PDB entry 1JCK | X-ray diffraction, 3.50 A resolution | chains A and C of the 4 polymer chains in the assembly

Chain A (and C):
Protein: 14.3.D T cell antigen receptor
From: Mus musculus
Notes: fragment: beta chain; chain C of this document is another copy of the same molecule, construct and numbering; everything in this record applies to it too
Sequence (238 residues; numbered 3 to 246 plus 1 insertion-coded residue; 7 numbers in that range are skipped by the numbering (no residue carries them; nothing is unmodelled there); the number before each row is that of its first residue):
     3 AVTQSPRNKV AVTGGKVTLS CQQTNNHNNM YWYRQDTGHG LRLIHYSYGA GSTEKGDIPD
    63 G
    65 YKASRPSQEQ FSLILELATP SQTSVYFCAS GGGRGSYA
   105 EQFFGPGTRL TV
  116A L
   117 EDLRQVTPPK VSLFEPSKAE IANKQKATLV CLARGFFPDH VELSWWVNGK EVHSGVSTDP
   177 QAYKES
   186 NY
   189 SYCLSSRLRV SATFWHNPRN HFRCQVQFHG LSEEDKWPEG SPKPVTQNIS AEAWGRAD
Differences from the reference sequence: engineered mutation Gln24 (Asn53 in 1791255), Gln74 (Asn102 in 1791255), Gln121 (Asn146 in 1791255); insertion (99-101)
Disulfides: Cys23-Cys92, Cys147-Cys212

Interface between chain A and chain C:
Contacting residue pairs - 19 pairs, chain A then chain C:
  Gln37(A) with Tyr101(C), hydrogen bond
  Gly40(A) with Asp59(C)
  Gly42(A) with Leu43(C)
  Leu43(A) with Gly42(C); Leu43(C), hydrogen bond (backbone-backbone); Tyr101(C), hydrophobic
  Asp59(A) with Gly40(C)
  Phe91(A) with Gly99(C); Tyr101(C), hydrophobic
  Gly99(A) with Phe91(C)
  Tyr101(A) with Gln37(C), hydrogen bond; Leu43(C), hydrophobic; Phe91(C), hydrophobic; Phe108(C), hydrophobic
  Ala102(A) with Phe108(C); Gly109(C)
  Phe108(A) with Tyr101(C), hydrophobic; Ala102(C)
  Gly109(A) with Ala102(C)
Interface residues without a listed pair, chain A (14 interface residues in all): His41, Arg44, Pro110
Interface residues without a listed pair, chain C (14 interface residues in all): His41, Arg44, Pro110

Overview:
Chain A and chain C each contribute 14 residues to their interface, with 3 hydrogen bonds. Among the polar
pairs are Gln37(A)-Tyr101(C) and Leu43(A)-Leu43(C).
Chain A and chain C are both 14.3.D T cell antigen receptor (Mus musculus); the structure, T-cell receptor
beta chain complexed with SEC3 superantigen, was determined by X-ray diffraction.
